PDB entry 6T8G | electron microscopy, 4.34 A resolution (low resolution: residue-level contacts below are approximate; hydrogen-bond / salt-bridge calls are withheld) | chains B and C of the 8 polymer chains in the assembly

[Chain B (and C)]
Molecule: DNA translocase FtsK
Source organism: Pseudomonas aeruginosa PAO1
Notes: fragment: Motor domain, residues 247-728; chain C of this document is another copy of the same molecule, construct and numbering; everything in this record applies to it too
UniProtKB: Q9I0M3 (FTSK_PSEAE); residue numbers follow UniProt; this construct covers 247-728
Sequence (491 residues; numbered 246 to 736; the number before each row is that of its first residue):
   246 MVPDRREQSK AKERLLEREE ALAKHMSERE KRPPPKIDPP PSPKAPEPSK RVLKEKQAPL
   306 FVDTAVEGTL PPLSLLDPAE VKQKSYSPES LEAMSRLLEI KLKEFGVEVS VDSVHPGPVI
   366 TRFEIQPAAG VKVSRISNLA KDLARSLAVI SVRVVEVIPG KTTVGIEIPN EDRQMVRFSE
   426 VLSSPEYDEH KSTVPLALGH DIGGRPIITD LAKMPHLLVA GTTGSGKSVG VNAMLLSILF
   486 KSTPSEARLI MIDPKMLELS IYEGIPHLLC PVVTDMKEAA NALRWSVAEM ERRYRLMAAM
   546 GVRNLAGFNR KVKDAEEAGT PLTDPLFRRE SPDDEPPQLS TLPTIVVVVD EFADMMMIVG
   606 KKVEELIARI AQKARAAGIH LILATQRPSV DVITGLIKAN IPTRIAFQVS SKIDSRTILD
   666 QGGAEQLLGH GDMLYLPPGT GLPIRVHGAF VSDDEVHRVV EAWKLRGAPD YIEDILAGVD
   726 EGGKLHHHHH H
Disordered / not traced: 246-314, 571-586, 721-736 (chain C: 246-314, 572-583, 722-736)
Construct notes: initiating methionine (246); expression tag (729-736)
Residues lining bound ligands: ADP (adenosine-5'-diphosphate): Met420, Thr467, Thr468, Gly469, Ser470, Gly471, Lys472, Ser473, Val474, Lys500, Glu503, Gln631, His675, Gly676, Gly693, Ala694, Phe695
Curated features (UniProtKB/Swiss-Prot):
  - binding site (ATP): Gly469 to Val474, His675, Gly693, Ala694

[How chain B and chain C interact]
Pairs across the interface (27):
  Ala374(B) - Glu349(C)
  Gly375(B) - Glu349(C)
  Gly375(B) - Phe350(C)
  Val376(B) - Phe350(C)
  Val376(B) - Arg390(C)
  Lys377(B) - Asp387(C)
  Val378(B) - Asp387(C)
  Val378(B) - Arg390(C)
  Glu401(B) - Lys386(C)
  Gly405(B) - Ala393(C)
  Thr407(B) - Arg390(C)
  Val409(B) - Arg390(C)
  Tyr539(B) - Met501(C)
  Arg548(B) - Leu502(C)
  Arg548(B) - Ile506(C)
  Gln617(B) - Pro499(C)
  Gln617(B) - Lys500(C)
  Gln617(B) - Asp599(C)
  Lys618(B) - Asp498(C)
  Lys618(B) - Pro499(C)
  Lys618(B) - Met501(C)
  Lys618(B) - Thr519(C)
  Arg620(B) - Leu502(C)
  Gly640(B) - Met602(C)
  Ala644(B) - Asp599(C)
  Asn645(B) - Asp599(C)
  Pro683(B) - Thr468(C)
Other interface residues (no listed pair), chain B (23 interface residues in all): Ala373, Val402, Leu641, Gly684, Thr685
Other interface residues (no listed pair), chain C (20 interface residues in all): Ile395, Glu503, Ser505, Ile603

[In short]
23 residues of chain B and 20 residues of chain C are in contact. Bound to chain B: ADP. UniProt lists 9
ATP-binding residues on chain B.
Chain B and chain C are both DNA translocase FtsK (Pseudomonas aeruginosa PAO1); the structure, Stalled FtsK
motor domain bound to dsDNA, was determined by electron microscopy, deposited together with 6T8B and 6T8O.
